Entry 6WDY (X-ray diffraction, 2.65 A resolution); this record covers chain A.

== Chain A ==
Protein: Polyamine deacetylase HDAC10
Source organism: Danio rerio
Notes: EC 3.5.1.48, 3.5.1.62
UniProtKB: F1QCV2 (HDA10_DANRE); residues 2-675 here = UniProt positions 2-675
Sequence (676 residues; each row starts with the number of its first residue):
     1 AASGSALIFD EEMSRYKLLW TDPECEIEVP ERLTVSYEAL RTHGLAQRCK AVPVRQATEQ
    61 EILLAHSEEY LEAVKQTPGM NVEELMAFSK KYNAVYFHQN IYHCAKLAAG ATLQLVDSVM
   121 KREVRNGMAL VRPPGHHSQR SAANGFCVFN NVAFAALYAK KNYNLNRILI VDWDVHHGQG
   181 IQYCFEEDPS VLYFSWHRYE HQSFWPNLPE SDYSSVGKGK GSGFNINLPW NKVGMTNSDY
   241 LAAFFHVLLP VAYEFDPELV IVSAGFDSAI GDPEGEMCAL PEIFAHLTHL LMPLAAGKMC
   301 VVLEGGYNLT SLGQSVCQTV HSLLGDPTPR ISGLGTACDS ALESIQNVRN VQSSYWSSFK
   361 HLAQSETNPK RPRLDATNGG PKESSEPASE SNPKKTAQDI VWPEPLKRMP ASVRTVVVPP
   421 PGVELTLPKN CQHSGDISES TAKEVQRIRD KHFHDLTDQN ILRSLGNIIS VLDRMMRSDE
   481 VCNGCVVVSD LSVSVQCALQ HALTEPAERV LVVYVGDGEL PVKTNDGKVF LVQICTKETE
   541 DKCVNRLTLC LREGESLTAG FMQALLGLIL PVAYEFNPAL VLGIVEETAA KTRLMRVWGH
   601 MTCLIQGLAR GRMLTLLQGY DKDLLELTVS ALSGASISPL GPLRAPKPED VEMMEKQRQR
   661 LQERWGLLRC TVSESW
Unresolved in the structure: 367-400, 435-436, 590-593, 643
Sequence notes: expression tag (1, 676); conflict E24 (Ala in F1QCV2), A94 (Asp in F1QCV2), F154 (Ile in F1QCV2), T548 (Ser in F1QCV2), E586 (Gly in F1QCV2), R593 (Gly in F1QCV2), R596 (Thr in F1QCV2), M613 (Thr in F1QCV2), P646 (Leu in F1QCV2)
Curated features (UniProtKB/Swiss-Prot):
  - motif: P23, C25, E26 (Substrate specificity)
  - active site: H137 (Proton donor/acceptor)
  - binding site (substrate): D22, Y307
  - binding site (Zn(2+)): D174, H176, D267
  - site: E274 (Substrate specificity)
  - mutagenesis: N93 (N93A: No effect on steady-state kinetic parameters), E274 (E274L: Affects substrate specificity, diminishing N(8)-acetyl-spermidine deacetylase activity by 20-fold and enhancing acetyl-lysine deacetylase activity by about 100-fold)
Metal / ion sites: K+ site 1: D172, D174, H176, S195, W196; Zn2+: D174, H176, D267 (together with TWP); K+ site 2: F185, D188, V191, F224
Small-molecule neighbours: TWP (N-hydroxy-4-[(1H-indol-1-yl)methyl]benzamide): E24, C25, I27, N93, A94, H136, H137, G145, F146, D174, H176, W205, D267, E274, G305, Y307
What the authors report for this chain:
  - contacts within the chain: H176-E274 (water-mediated contact)
  - Zn2+ coordination: H176
  - conformationally variable residues (order/disorder transition): E24, E274
  - binding site for TWP: H136, H137, Y307

== In short ==
Bound to chain A: compound TWP. The K+ site 1 is built by D172, D174, H176, S195 and W196. UniProt lists
active-site residue H137, substrate-binding residues D22 and Y307, 3 Zn2+-binding residues and 2 mutagenesis
sites. From the paper: a binding site for TWP at H136, H137 and Y307; Zn2+ coordination by H176.
Chain A is Polyamine deacetylase HDAC10 (Danio rerio); the structure, Crystal Structure of Danio rerio Histone
Deacetylase 10 in Complex with Indole Phenylhydroxamate Inhibitor, was determined by X-ray diffraction (same
publication as 6WBQ, 6WDV, 6WDW and 6WDX).
